Entry 2PVH (X-ray diffraction, 2.20 A resolution); this record covers chain A.

Chain A:
Name: Casein kinase II subunit alpha
Organism: Zea mays
Notes: EC 2.7.11.1
UniProt: P28523 (CSK2A_MAIZE); residues 6-337 here correspond to UniProt positions 1-332 (UniProt number = residue number - 5)
Amino-acid sequence (352 residues; numbered -14 to 337; the number before each row is that of its first residue; numbers below 1 keep their minus sign (Met-14 is residue -14)):
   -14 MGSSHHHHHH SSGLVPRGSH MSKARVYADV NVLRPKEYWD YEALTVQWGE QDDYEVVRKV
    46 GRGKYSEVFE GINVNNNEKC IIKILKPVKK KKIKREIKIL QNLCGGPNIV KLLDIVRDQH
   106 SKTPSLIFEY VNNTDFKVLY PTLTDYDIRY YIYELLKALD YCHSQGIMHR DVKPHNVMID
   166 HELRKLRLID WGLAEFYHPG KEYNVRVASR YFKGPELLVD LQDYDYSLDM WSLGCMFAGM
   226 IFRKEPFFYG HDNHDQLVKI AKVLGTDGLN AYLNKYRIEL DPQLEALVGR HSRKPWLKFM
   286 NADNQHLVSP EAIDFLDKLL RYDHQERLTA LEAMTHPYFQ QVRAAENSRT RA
Not modelled in the structure: -14 to 5, 334-337
Differences from the reference sequence: expression tag (-14 to 5); engineered mutation Ala256 (Val251 in P28523)
Modified residues: Cys89 (s-hydroxycysteine; CSO)
Curated features (UniProtKB/Swiss-Prot):
  - active site: Asp156 (Proton acceptor)
  - binding site (ATP): Val45 to Val53, Lys68
Ligand contacts: P19 (n,n'-diphenylpyrazolo[1,5-a][1,3,5]triazine-2,4-diamine): Val45, Gly46, Arg47, Val53, Ile66, Val95, Glu114, Tyr115, Val116, Asn118, Met163, Ile174

Summary:
Chain A binds compound P19. From UniProt: active-site residue Asp156 and 10 ATP-binding residues.
Chain A is Casein kinase II subunit alpha (Zea mays); the structure, Structure-Based Design of
Pyrazolo[1,5-a][1,3,5]triazine Derivatives as Potent Inhibitors of Protein Kinase CK2, was determined by X-ray
diffraction together with 2PVJ, 2PVK, 2PVL, 2PVM and 2PVN from the same study.
